PDB entry 4IHV | X-ray diffraction, 2.72 A resolution | chains B and D of the 4 polymer chains in the assembly

[Chain B]
Name: DNA-binding protein fis
Organism: Escherichia coli
UniProtKB: C9QXL3 (C9QXL3_ECOD1); residues 1-98 here = UniProt positions 1-98
Sequence (98 residues; numbered 1 to 98; the number before each row is that of its first residue):
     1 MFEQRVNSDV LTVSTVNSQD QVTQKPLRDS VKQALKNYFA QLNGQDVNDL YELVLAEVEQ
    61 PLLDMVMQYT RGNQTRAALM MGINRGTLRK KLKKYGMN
From the paper describing this entry:
  - binding site for 27-bp DNA Strand A: Arg85, Thr87, Lys90
  - mutagenesis - K90A: unchanged binding to F1
  - mutagenesis - K90A (10-fold): decreased binding to F27
  - mutagenesis - K90A: abolished binding to 27-bp DNA Strand A
  - mutagenesis - K90A (9-fold): decreased binding to F30
  - mutagenesis - K90A: abolished binding to non-specific DNA

[Chain D]
Molecule: 27-bp DNA Strand B
Sequence (27 nucleotides; row label = number of the first residue in the row):
     1 AAATTTGCTC AACGCTCAAA CAAATTT

[Interface between chain B and chain D]
Contacting residue pairs (8; chain B residue first):
  Ile83(B) with DC17(D), phosphate contact
  Asn84(B) with DC17(D), hydrogen bond to the phosphate; DA18(D), hydrogen bond to the phosphate
  Arg85(B) with DA20(D), base contact
  Thr87(B) with DT16(D), sugar contact; DC17(D), hydrogen bond to the phosphate
  Lys90(B) with DC15(D), sugar contact; DT16(D), salt bridge to the phosphate
Other interface residues (no listed pair), chain B (7 interface residues in all): Gly82, Lys91

[In short]
7 residues of chain B face 5 of chain D across their interface; the contacts include 3 hydrogen bonds and 1
salt bridge. Polar contacts include Asn84(B)-DC17(D), Asn84(B)-DA18(D) and Thr87(B)-DC17(D). From the paper: a
binding site for 27-bp DNA Strand A at Arg85(B), Thr87(B) and Lys90(B); K90A of chain B reduces binding to
F27.
Here chain B is DNA-binding protein fis (Escherichia coli) and chain D is 27-bp DNA Strand B. Entry 4IHV
(Crystal structure of Fis bound to 27 bp sequence DNA F28 (AAATTTGTTTGAGCGTTGAGCAAATTT)) was determined by
X-ray diffraction, deposited together with 4IHW, 4IHX and 4IHY.
